PDB entry 8K55 | X-ray diffraction, 2.00 A resolution | chains A and B

# Chain A (and B)
Protein: sulfur transferase
Source organism: Frondihabitans sp
Notes: chain B of this document is another copy of the same molecule, construct and numbering; everything in this record applies to it too
Sequence (306 residues; numbered -2 to 303; the number before each row is that of its first residue; numbers below 1 keep their minus sign (Gly-2 is residue -2)):
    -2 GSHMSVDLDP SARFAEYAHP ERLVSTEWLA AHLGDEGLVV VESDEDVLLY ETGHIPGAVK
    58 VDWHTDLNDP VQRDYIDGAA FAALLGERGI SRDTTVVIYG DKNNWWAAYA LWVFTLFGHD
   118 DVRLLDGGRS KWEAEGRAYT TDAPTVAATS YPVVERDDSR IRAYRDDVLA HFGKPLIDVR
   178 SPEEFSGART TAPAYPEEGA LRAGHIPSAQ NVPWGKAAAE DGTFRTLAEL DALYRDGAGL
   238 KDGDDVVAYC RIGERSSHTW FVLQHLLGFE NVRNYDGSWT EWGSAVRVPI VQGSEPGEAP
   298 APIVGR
Unresolved in the structure: -2 to 1, 301-303 (chain B: -2 to 1, 188-194, 301-303)
Reported in the primary citation:
  - conformationally variable residues (order/disorder transition): Thr188 to Glu194
  - catalytic residues: Cys247
  - contacts within the chain: Tyr192-Arg252 (cation-pi contact), Glu195-Arg248 (hydrogen bond), Glu195-Arg252 (hydrogen bond)
  - self-association interface (contacts with another copy of this molecule): Arg70, Arg199

# How chain A and chain B interact
Pairs across the interface (55; chain A residue first):
  Asp66(A) - Arg199(B)  hydrogen bond (backbone-side chain)
  Pro67(A) - Arg199(B)  hydrogen bond (backbone-side chain)
  Val68(A) - Arg199(B)  hydrogen bond (backbone-side chain)
  Val68(A) - Ile287(B)
  Gln69(A) - Arg199(B)  hydrogen bond (backbone-side chain)
  Gln69(A) - Val285(B)
  Gln69(A) - Pro286(B)
  Gln69(A) - Ile287(B)  hydrogen bond (side chain-backbone)
  Arg70(A) - Arg199(B)
  Arg70(A) - Ser281(B)  hydrogen bond (side chain-backbone)
  Arg70(A) - Ala282(B)
  Arg70(A) - Val283(B)
  Arg70(A) - Arg284(B)  hydrogen bond (backbone-backbone)
  Asp71(A) - Arg284(B)  salt bridge
  Arg153(A) - Arg284(B)
  Arg159(A) - Val283(B)
  Tyr161(A) - Arg284(B)  hydrogen bond
  Arg162(A) - Arg162(B)
  Arg162(A) - Glu278(B)  salt bridge
  Glu194(A) - Leu198(B)
  Leu198(A) - Arg70(B)
  Leu198(A) - Thr277(B)
  Arg199(A) - Asp66(B)  hydrogen bond (side chain-backbone)
  Arg199(A) - Pro67(B)  hydrogen bond (side chain-backbone)
  Arg199(A) - Val68(B)  hydrogen bond (side chain-backbone)
  Arg199(A) - Gln69(B)
  Arg199(A) - Arg70(B)
  Asp273(A) - Val283(B)
  Gly274(A) - Val283(B)
  Thr277(A) - Leu198(B)
  Thr277(A) - Ser281(B)
  Glu278(A) - Ser281(B)
  Glu278(A) - Ala282(B)
  Glu278(A) - Val283(B)  hydrogen bond (side chain-backbone)
  Ser281(A) - Arg70(B)  hydrogen bond (backbone-side chain)
  Ser281(A) - Thr277(B)
  Ser281(A) - Glu278(B)
  Ser281(A) - Ser281(B)
  Ala282(A) - Arg70(B)
  Ala282(A) - Glu278(B)
  Val283(A) - Arg70(B)
  Val283(A) - Arg159(B)
  Val283(A) - Tyr161(B)  hydrophobic
  Val283(A) - Asp273(B)
  Val283(A) - Gly274(B)
  Val283(A) - Glu278(B)  hydrogen bond (backbone-side chain)
  Arg284(A) - Arg70(B)  hydrogen bond (backbone-backbone)
  Arg284(A) - Asp71(B)  salt bridge
  Arg284(A) - Arg153(B)
  Arg284(A) - Asp155(B)  salt bridge
  Arg284(A) - Tyr161(B)
  Val285(A) - Gln69(B)
  Pro286(A) - Gln69(B)
  Ile287(A) - Val68(B)
  Ile287(A) - Gln69(B)
Other interface residues (no listed pair), chain A (26 interface residues in all): Asp155, Asp163
Other interface residues (no listed pair), chain B (28 interface residues in all): Asp163, Ala197, Val288, Gln289

# In short
26 residues of chain A face 28 of chain B across their interface, with 15 hydrogen bonds and 4 salt bridges.
Among the polar pairs are Asp71(A)-Arg284(B), Arg162(A)-Glu278(B) and Arg284(A)-Asp155(B). From the paper: the
catalytic residue Cys247(A); conformational variability at Thr188(A).
Both chains are sulfur transferase (Frondihabitans sp). Entry 8K55 (Crystal structure of sulfur transferase
from Frondihabitans sp. PAMC28461 crystallized in the P1 space group) was determined by X-ray diffraction,
deposited together with 8K57.
